Entry 7DN2 (electron microscopy, 2.70 A resolution); this record covers chains f and 3 of the 18 polymer chains in the assembly.

== Chain f ==
Molecule: Major structural protein ORF14
From: Helicobacter pylori bacteriophage KHP30
UniProt: I7H0H9 (ORF14_BPKHP); residue numbers follow UniProt; this construct covers 1-381
Amino-acid sequence (381 residues; each row starts with the number of its first residue):
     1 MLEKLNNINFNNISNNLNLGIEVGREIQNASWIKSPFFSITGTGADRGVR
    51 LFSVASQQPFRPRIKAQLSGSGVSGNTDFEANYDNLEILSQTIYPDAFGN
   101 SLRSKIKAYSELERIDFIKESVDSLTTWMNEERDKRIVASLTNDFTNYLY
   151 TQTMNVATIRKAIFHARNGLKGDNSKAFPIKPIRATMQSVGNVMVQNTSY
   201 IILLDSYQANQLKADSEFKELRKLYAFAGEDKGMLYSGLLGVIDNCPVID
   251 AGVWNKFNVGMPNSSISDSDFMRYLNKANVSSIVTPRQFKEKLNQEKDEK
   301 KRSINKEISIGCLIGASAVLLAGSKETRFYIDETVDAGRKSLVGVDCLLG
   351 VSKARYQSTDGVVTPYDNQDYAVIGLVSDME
Unresolved in the structure: 1-4, 297-303

== Chain 3 ==
Molecule: Cement protein gp15
From: Helicobacter pylori bacteriophage KHP30
UniProt: I7HFW5 (I7HFW5_BPKHP); residues 1-126 here = UniProt positions 1-126
Amino-acid sequence (126 residues; each row starts with the number of its first residue):
     1 MKQKVHSVSYLAKAEFKFNNGVYNLVALPSGAEVVKVSLEVVGNPIATST
    51 TSVSVGFEDETTKNYFLTLDNLAVDDASKKHTTSAKDYTATSNKVVVAEV
   101 KNANDNNVKGVLRVLYFLPSVIEVEY

== How chain f and chain 3 interact ==
Contacting residue pairs (4; chain f residue first):
  Arg103(f) - Ile122(3)
  Lys105(f) - Glu123(3)  salt bridge
  Tyr109(f) - Glu125(3)
  Ser269(f) - Ser92(3)

== Summary ==
Chain f and chain 3 each contribute 4 residues to their interface; the contacts include 1 salt bridge. Its one
salt-bridged contact is Lys105(f)-Glu123(3).
Here chain f is Major structural protein ORF14 and chain 3 is Cement protein gp15, both from Helicobacter
pylori bacteriophage KHP30. Entry 7DN2 (Acidic stable capsid structure of Helicobacter pylori bacteriophage
KHP30) was determined by electron microscopy (same publication as 7DOU and 7F2P).
